Entry 6CVN (electron microscopy, 3.90 A resolution); this record covers chains C and D of the 4 polymer chains in the assembly.

# Chain C
Protein: Tubulin beta chain
From: Sus scrofa
UniProtKB: P02554 (TBB_PIG); the author numbering skips numbers that UniProt does not, so the offset changes along the chain: 1-44 = UniProt 1-44; 47-360 = UniProt 45-358; 369-455 = UniProt 359-445
Chain sequence (445 residues; row label = number of the first residue in the row; note: 10 numbers in that range are skipped by the numbering (no residue carries them; nothing is unmodelled there)):
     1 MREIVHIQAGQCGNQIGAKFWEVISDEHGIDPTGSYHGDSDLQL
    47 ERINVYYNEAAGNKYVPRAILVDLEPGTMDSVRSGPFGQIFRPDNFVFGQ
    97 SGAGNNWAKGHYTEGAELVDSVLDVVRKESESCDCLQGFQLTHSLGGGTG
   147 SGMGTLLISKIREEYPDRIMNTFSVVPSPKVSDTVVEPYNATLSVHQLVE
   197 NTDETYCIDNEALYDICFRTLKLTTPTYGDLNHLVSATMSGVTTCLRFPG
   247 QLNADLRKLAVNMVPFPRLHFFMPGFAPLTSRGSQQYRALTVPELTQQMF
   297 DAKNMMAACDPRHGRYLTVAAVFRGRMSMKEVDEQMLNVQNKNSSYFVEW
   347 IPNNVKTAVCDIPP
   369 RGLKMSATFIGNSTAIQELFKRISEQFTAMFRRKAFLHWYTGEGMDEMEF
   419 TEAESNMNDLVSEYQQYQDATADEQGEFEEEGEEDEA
Disordered / not traced: 437-455
UniProt features mapped onto this chain:
  - motif: Met1 to Ile4 (MREI motif)
  - binding site (GTP): Gln11, Glu71, Ser140, Gly144, Thr145, Gly146, Asn206, Asn228
  - binding site (Mg(2+)): Glu71
  - modified residue: Ser40 (Phosphoserine), Lys60 (N6-acetyllysine), Ser174 (Phosphoserine), Thr287 (Phosphothreonine), Thr292 (Phosphothreonine), Arg320 (Omega-N-methylarginine), Glu448 (5-glutamyl polyglutamate)
  - cross-link (Glycyl lysine isopeptide (Lys-Gly)): Lys60 (interchain with G-Cter in ubiquitin), Lys326 (interchain with G-Cter in ubiquitin)
Small-molecule neighbours:
  - GDP (guanosine-5'-diphosphate), molecule 1: Gly10, Gln11, Cys12, Gln15, Ile16, Ala99, Asn101, Ser140, Gly142, Gly143, Gly144, Thr145, Gly146, Val171, Asp179, Asn206, Tyr224, Asn228
  - GDP, molecule 2: Gln247, Leu248, Lys254

# Chain D
Protein: Microtubule-associated protein tau
From: Homo sapiens
Chain sequence (202 residues; row label = number of the first residue in the row):
   198 YSSPGSPGTPGSRSRTPSLPTPPTREPKKVAVVRTPPKSPSSAKSKVQII
   248 NKKLDLSNVQSKCGSKDNIKHVPGGGKVQIINKKLDLSNVQSKCGSKDNI
   298 KHVPGGGKVQIINKKLDLSNVQSKCGSKDNIKHVPGGGKVQIINKKLDLS
   348 NVQSKCGSKDNIKHVPGGGNKKIETHKLTFRENAKAKTDHGAEIVYKSPV
   398 VS
Disordered / not traced: 198-273, 301-399

# Interface between chain C and chain D
Contacting residue pairs - 11 pairs, chain C then chain D:
  Phe399(C) - Asn296(D)
  Phe399(C) - His299(D)
  Arg400(C) - Asn296(D)
  Arg400(C) - Ile297(D)  hydrogen bond (side chain-backbone)
  Arg400(C) - His299(D)  hydrogen bond (side chain-backbone)
  Arg401(C) - Ser293(D)  hydrogen bond (side chain-backbone)
  Arg401(C) - Ile297(D)
  Lys402(C) - Gly292(D)
  Lys402(C) - Asp295(D)
  Lys402(C) - Asn296(D)
  Glu422(C) - His299(D)  salt bridge
Other interface residues (no listed pair), chain C (8 interface residues in all): Leu405, Glu415, Thr419
Other interface residues (no listed pair), chain D (7 interface residues in all): Lys294
Interface features reported in the paper:
  - residue pairs: Phe399(C)-His299(D)

# Overview
The interface between chain C and chain D involves 8 residues on one side and 7 on the other, with 3 hydrogen
bonds and 1 salt bridge. Polar pairs include Glu422(C)-His299(D), Arg400(C)-Ile297(D) and Arg400(C)-His299(D).
The authors report a contact between Phe399(C) and His299(D).
Here chain C is Tubulin beta chain (Sus scrofa) and chain D is Microtubule-associated protein tau (Homo
sapiens). Entry 6CVN (Model of synthetic tau (R2x4) bound to the microtubule) was determined by electron
microscopy together with 6CVJ from the same study.
